PDB entry 5Z0E | X-ray diffraction, 1.16 A resolution | chains A and B

== Chain A ==
Molecule: Tyrosinase
Source organism: Streptomyces castaneoglobisporus
Notes: EC 1.14.18.1
UniProt: Q83WS2 (Q83WS2_9ACTN); residues 1-273 here = UniProt positions 1-273
Amino-acid sequence (281 residues; each row starts with the number of its first residue):
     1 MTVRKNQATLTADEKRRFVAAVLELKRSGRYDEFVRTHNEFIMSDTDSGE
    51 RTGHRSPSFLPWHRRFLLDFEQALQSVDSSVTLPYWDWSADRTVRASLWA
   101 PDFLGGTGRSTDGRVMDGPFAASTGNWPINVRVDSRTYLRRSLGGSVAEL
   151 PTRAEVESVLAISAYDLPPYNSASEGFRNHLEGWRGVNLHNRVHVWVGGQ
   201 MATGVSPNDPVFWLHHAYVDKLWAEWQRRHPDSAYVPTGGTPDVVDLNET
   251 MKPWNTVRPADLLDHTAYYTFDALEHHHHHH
Disordered / not traced: 1, 275-281
Construct notes: conflict S123 (Phe in Q83WS2); expression tag (274-281)
Ion coordination: Cu ion site 1: H38, H54, H63; Cu ion site 2: H190, H194, H216 (together with peroxide ion)
Small-molecule neighbours: peroxide ion: H38, I42, H54, F59, H63, H190, H194, S206, F212, H215, H216

== Chain B ==
Molecule: MelC
Source organism: Streptomyces castaneoglobisporus
UniProt: Q83WS1 (Q83WS1_9ACTN); residue numbers follow UniProt; this construct covers 1-126
Amino-acid sequence (134 residues; row label = number of the first residue in the row):
     1 MPEITRRRALTAAAAVAATASAAVTLAAPAASAAGHHEPAAPESFDEVYK
    51 GRRIQGRPAGGGAHHHEHGGGYEVFVDGVQLHVMRNADGSWISVVSHFDP
   101 VPTPRAAARAAVDELQGAPLLPFPANLEHHHHHH
Disordered / not traced: 1-39, 60-70, 124-134
Construct notes: engineered mutation F98 (Tyr in Q83WS1); expression tag (127-134)
Ion coordination: Cu ion: H82, M84, H97 (together with nitrate ion)

== Interface between chain A and chain B ==
Pairs across the interface - 50 pairs, chain A then chain B:
  N39(A) with V94(B)
  I42(A) with M84(B); H97(B), hydrogen bond (backbone-side chain)
  M43(A) with H82(B); M84(B)
  D45(A) with M84(B)
  D47(A) with N86(B); A87(B), hydrogen bond (side chain-backbone)
  R55(A) with M84(B); N86(B), hydrogen bond; I92(B)
  T111(A) with Q116(B)
  D112(A) with Q116(B)
  R132(A) with L121(B)
  V133(A) with V94(B), hydrophobic; V95(B), hydrophobic; L120(B), hydrophobic; L121(B), hydrogen bond (backbone-backbone)
  D134(A) with E114(B); L115(B); A118(B)
  S135(A) with A118(B); P119(B), hydrogen bond (side chain-backbone); L121(B)
  R136(A) with E114(B), hydrogen bond (side chain-backbone); L115(B), hydrogen bond (side chain-backbone); Q116(B), hydrogen bond; A118(B)
  R140(A) with E114(B), salt bridge
  S172(A) with A87(B)
  A173(A) with A87(B), hydrophobic
  W184(A) with N86(B); I92(B), hydrophobic; H97(B); P100(B), hydrophobic
  R185(A) with D88(B), salt bridge
  H190(A) with F98(B)
  N191(A) with F98(B)
  H194(A) with F98(B)
  V195(A) with F98(B); D99(B)
  M201(A) with F98(B)
  A202(A) with V95(B); S96(B); H97(B), hydrogen bond (backbone-backbone); F98(B)
  T203(A) with V94(B); V95(B); F98(B)
  G204(A) with V94(B), hydrogen bond (backbone-backbone)
Interface residues without a listed pair, chain A (31 interface residues in all): T46, G113, N171, G199, S206
Interface residues without a listed pair, chain B (22 interface residues in all): R85, F123

== Summary ==
Chain A and chain B form an interface of 31 and 22 residues respectively; the contacts include 10 hydrogen
bonds and 2 salt bridges. Polar contacts include R140(A)-E114(B), R185(A)-D88(B) and I42(A)-H97(B). Ligands of
chain A: peroxide ion.
Chain A is Tyrosinase and chain B is MelC, both from Streptomyces castaneoglobisporus; the structure, Crystal
structure of copper-bound tyrosinase from Streptomyces castaneoglobisporus in complex with the Y98F mutant of
the ..., was determined by X-ray diffraction.
